PDB entry 1E6V | X-ray diffraction, 2.70 A resolution | chains A and F of the 6 polymer chains in the assembly

# Chain A
Molecule: Methyl-coenzyme M reductase I alpha subunit
From: Methanopyrus kandleri
Reference sequence: Q49605 (MCRA_METKA); residue numbers follow UniProt; this construct covers 1-553
Chain sequence (553 residues; each row starts with the number of its first residue):
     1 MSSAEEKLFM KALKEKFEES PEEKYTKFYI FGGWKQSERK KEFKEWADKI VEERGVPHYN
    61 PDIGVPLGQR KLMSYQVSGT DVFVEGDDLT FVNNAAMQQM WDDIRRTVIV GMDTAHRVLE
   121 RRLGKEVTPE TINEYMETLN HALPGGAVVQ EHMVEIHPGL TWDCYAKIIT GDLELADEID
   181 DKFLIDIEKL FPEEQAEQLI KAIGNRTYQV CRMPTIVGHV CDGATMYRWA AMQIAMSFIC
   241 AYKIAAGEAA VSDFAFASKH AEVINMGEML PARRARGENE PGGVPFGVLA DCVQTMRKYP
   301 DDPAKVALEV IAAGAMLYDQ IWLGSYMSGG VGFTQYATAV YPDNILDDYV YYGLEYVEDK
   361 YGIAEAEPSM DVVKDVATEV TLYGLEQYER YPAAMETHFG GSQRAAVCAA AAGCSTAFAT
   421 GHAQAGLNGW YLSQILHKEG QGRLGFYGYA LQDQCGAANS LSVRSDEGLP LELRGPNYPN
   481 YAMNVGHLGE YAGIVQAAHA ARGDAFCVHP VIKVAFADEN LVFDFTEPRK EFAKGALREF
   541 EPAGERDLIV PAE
Not modelled in the structure: 1-7, 553
Metal / ion sites: factor 430 Ni: Q150 (together with 1-thioethanesulfonic acid)
Small-molecule neighbours:
  - 1-thioethanesulfonic acid (COM): Y336, F446, Y447
  - factor 430 (F43), molecule 1: G146, A147, V148, V149, Q150, M153, V154, M232, Q233, M236, I239, A246, G247
  - factor 430 (F43), molecule 2: G329, G330, V331, G332, F333, T334, Q335, Y336, F399, G400, G401, S402, Q403, G445, F446
  - Coenzyme B (TP7), molecule 1: R228, K259, H260
  - Coenzyme B (TP7), molecule 2: R273, R274, L323, M327, S328, F333, F446, A482, M483, N484, V485

# Chain F
Molecule: Methyl-coenzyme M reductase I gamma subunit
From: Methanopyrus kandleri
Reference sequence: Q49604 (Q49604); residue numbers follow UniProt; this construct covers 1-258
Chain sequence (258 residues; numbered 1 to 258; the number before each row is that of its first residue):
     1 MAEKAQFYYP GETDVAENRR KYMNPNYELK KLREIPDEDI VRLMGHREPG EEYPSVHPPL
    61 EEMEEPECPI RELVEPTEGA KAGDRIRYIQ FTDSVYFAPI HPYIRARMYM WRYRGVDTGS
   121 LSGRQIIEVR ERDLEKIAKE LLETEIFDPA RSGVRGATVH GHALRLDENG LMLHALRRYR
   181 LNEETGEVEY VKDQVGIELD EPIPVGAPAD EDDLKERTTI YRIDGTPYRE DEELLQVVQR
   241 IHELRTLAGY RPEEAEGK
Not modelled in the structure: 1-6, 255-258
Small-molecule neighbours: factor 430 (F43): L121, S122, G123, R124, A157, T158, V159, H160, G161, H162

# How chain A and chain F interact
Pairs across the interface (16):
  R121(A) with V56(F)
  L123(A) with R87(F)
  G124(A) with R85(F)
  V149(A) with T158(F)
  E151(A) with H160(F)
  K243(A) with V195(F)
  A245(A) with Y88(F); G156(F)
  A246(A) with R124(F), hydrogen bond (backbone-side chain); G156(F), hydrogen bond (backbone-backbone)
  G247(A) with R124(F), hydrogen bond (backbone-side chain); I126(F)
  E248(A) with R87(F), salt bridge; Y88(F); E128(F)
  A249(A) with E128(F), hydrogen bond (backbone-side chain)
Other interface residues (no listed pair), chain A (14 interface residues in all): K125, H152, I244
Other interface residues (no listed pair), chain F (17 interface residues in all): G45, I86, Q90, A157, A175, I197

# In short
The interface between chain A and chain F involves 14 residues on one side and 17 on the other; the contacts
include 4 hydrogen bonds and 1 salt bridge. Polar pairs include E248(A)-R87(F), A246(A)-R124(F) and
G247(A)-R124(F).
Here chain A is Methyl-coenzyme M reductase I alpha subunit and chain F is Methyl-coenzyme M reductase I gamma
subunit, both from Methanopyrus kandleri. Entry 1E6V (Methyl-coenzyme M reductase from Methanopyrus kandleri)
was determined by X-ray diffraction together with 1E6Y from the same study.
